Entry 5WVY (X-ray diffraction, 2.00 A resolution); this record covers chains A and D of the 3 polymer chains in the assembly.

== Chain A ==
Molecule: Chromatin protein Cren7
Source organism: Sulfolobus solfataricus (strain ATCC 35092 / DSM 1617 / JCM 11322 / P2)
UniProt: Q97ZE3 (CREN7_SULSO); residue numbers follow UniProt; this construct covers 1-60
Chain sequence (60 residues; each row starts with the number of its first residue):
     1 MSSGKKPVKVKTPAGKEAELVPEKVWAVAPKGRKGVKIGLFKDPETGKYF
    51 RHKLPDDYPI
Unresolved in the structure: 1
Construct notes: engineered mutation Val28 (Leu in Q97ZE3)
UniProt features mapped onto this chain:
  - modified residue: Lys16 (N6-methyllysine)
  - mutagenesis: Lys24 (K24E: Slightly reduces the melting temperature of the protein. Slightly reduces affinity for calf thymus DNA and poly(dA-dT) oligonucleotides. Increases affinity for poly(dG-dC) oligonucleotide ...), Lys31 (K31E: Slightly reduces the melting temperature of the protein. Destabilizes complex with DNA. Slightly reduces affinity for calf thymus DNA and poly(dA-dT) oligonucleotides ...), Phe41 (F41A: Results in a significant protein misfolding, reduced thermostability, reduced ability to mediate DNA compaction and bridging ...), Lys42 (K42E: Slightly reduces the melting temperature of the protein. Slightly reduces affinity for calf thymus DNA and poly(dA-dT) oligonucleotides ...), Lys48 (K48E: Slightly reduces the melting temperature of the protein. Slightly reduces affinity for calf thymus DNA and poly(dA-dT) oligonucleotides ...)

== Chain D ==
Molecule: 8-nt DNA strand
Sequence (8 nucleotides; numbered 109 to 116; the number before each row is that of its first residue):
   109 GTGATCAC

== Chain A / chain D interface ==
Pairs across the interface (12; chain A residue first):
  Arg33(A) with DC116(D), hydrogen bond to the base
  Gly35(A) with DA115(D), sugar contact
  Val36(A) with DC114(D), base contact
  Ile38(A) with DT113(D), sugar contact
  Arg51(A) with DG111(D), base contact; DA112(D), base contact; DT113(D), sugar contact
  His52(A) with DT113(D), phosphate contact; DC114(D), salt bridge to the phosphate
  Lys53(A) with DT113(D), phosphate contact; DC114(D), hydrogen bond to the phosphate; DA115(D), phosphate contact
Also at the interface, not in a pair above, chain A (8 interface residues in all): Lys34

== Overview ==
Chain A and chain D form an interface of 8 and 6 residues respectively; the contacts include 2 hydrogen bonds
and 1 salt bridge. Polar contacts include Arg33(A)-DC116(D), Lys53(A)-DC114(D) and His52(A)-DC114(D). Curated
annotation (UniProt) lists 5 mutagenesis sites on chain A.
Chain A is Chromatin protein Cren7 (Sulfolobus solfataricus (strain ATCC 35092 / DSM 1617 / JCM 11322 / P2))
and chain D is an 8-nt DNA strand; the structure, The crystal structure of Cren7 mutant L28V in complex with
dsDNA, was determined by X-ray diffraction, deposited together with 5WVW, 5WVZ and 5WWC.
